Entry 6OT0 (electron microscopy, 3.84 A resolution); this record covers chains R and A of the 6 polymer chains in the assembly.

# Chain R
Protein: Smoothened homolog
Source organism: Homo sapiens
UniProtKB: Q99835 (SMO_HUMAN); numbering as in UniProt (aligned over 1-555)
Chain sequence (563 residues; row label = number of the first residue in the row):
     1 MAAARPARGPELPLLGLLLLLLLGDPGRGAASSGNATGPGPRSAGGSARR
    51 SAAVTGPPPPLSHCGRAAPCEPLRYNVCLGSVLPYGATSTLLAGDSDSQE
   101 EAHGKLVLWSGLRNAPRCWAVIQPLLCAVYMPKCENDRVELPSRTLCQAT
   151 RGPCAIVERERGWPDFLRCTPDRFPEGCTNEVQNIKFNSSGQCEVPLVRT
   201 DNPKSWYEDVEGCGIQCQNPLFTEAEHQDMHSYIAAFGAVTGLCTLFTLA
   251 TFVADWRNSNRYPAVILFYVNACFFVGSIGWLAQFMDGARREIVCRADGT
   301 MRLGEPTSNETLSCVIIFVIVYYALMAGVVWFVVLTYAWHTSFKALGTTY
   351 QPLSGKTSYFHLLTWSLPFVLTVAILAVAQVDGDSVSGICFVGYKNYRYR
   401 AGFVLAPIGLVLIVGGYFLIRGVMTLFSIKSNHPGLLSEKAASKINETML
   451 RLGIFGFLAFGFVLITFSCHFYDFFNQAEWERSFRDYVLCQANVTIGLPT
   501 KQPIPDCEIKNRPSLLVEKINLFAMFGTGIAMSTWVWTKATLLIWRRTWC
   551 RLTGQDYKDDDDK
Not modelled in the structure: 1-189, 554-563
Differences from the reference sequence: expression tag (556-563)
Disulfide bonds: Cys193-Cys213, Cys490-Cys507
Ligand contacts: 24,25(S)-epoxycholesterol (CO1; 17-[3-(3,3-dimethyl-oxiranyl)-1-methyl-propyl]-10,13-dimethyl-2,3,4,7,8,9,10,11,12,13,14,15,16,17-tetradecahydro-1H-cyc lopenta[a]phenanthren-3-ol): Trp281, Phe391, Val392, Gly393, Tyr394, Arg400, Thr466, His470, Asn521, Ala524, Met525
Reported in the primary citation:
  - mutagenesis - N521A: decreased signaling in response to 24,25(S)-epoxycholesterol
  - mutagenesis - N521A: unchanged signaling in response to SAG
  - conformationally variable residues (helix shift, side-chain flip): Arg261, Asp473
  - contacts within the chain: Arg451-Trp535

# Chain A
Protein: Guanine nucleotide-binding protein G(i) subunit alpha-1
Source organism: Homo sapiens
UniProtKB: P63096 (GNAI1_HUMAN); numbering as in UniProt (aligned over 1-354)
Chain sequence (354 residues; each row starts with the number of its first residue):
     1 MGCTLSAEDKAAVERSKMIDRNLREDGEKAAREVKLLLLGAGESGKNTIV
    51 KQMKIIHEAGYSEEECKQYKAVVYSNTIQSIIAIIRAMGRLKIDFGDSAR
   101 ADDARQLFVLAGAAEEGFMTAELAGVIKRLWKDSGVQACFNRSREYQLND
   151 SAAYYLNDLDRIAQPNYIPTQQDVLRTRVKTTGIVETHFTFKDLHFKMFD
   201 VGAQRSERKKWIHCFEGVTAIIFCVALSDYDLVLAEDEEMNRMHASMKLF
   251 DSICNNKWFTDTSIILFLNKKDLFEEKIKKSPLTICYPEYAGSNTYEEAA
   301 AYIQCQFEDLNKRKDTKEIYTHFTCSTDTKNVQFVFDAVTDVIIKNNLKD
   351 CGLF
Differences from the reference sequence: conflict Asn47 (Ser in P63096), Ala203 (Gly in P63096), Ala245 (Glu in P63096), Ser326 (Ala in P63096)

# Interface between chain R and chain A
Contacting residue pairs (23):
  Arg261(R) - Asp350(A)  hydrogen bond (side chain-backbone)
  Tyr262(R) - Asp350(A)
  Trp339(R) - Cys351(A)
  Phe343(R) - Cys351(A)  hydrophobic
  Leu346(R) - Ile344(A)  hydrophobic
  Leu346(R) - Asn347(A)
  Thr348(R) - Thr340(A)  hydrogen bond
  Thr348(R) - Ile343(A)
  Thr348(R) - Ile344(A)
  Thr349(R) - Ala31(A)
  Thr349(R) - Arg32(A)
  Thr349(R) - Val34(A)
  Thr349(R) - Leu194(A)
  Tyr350(R) - Arg32(A)
  Gln351(R) - Arg32(A)
  Leu436(R) - Asp337(A)
  Leu437(R) - Asp337(A)
  Leu437(R) - Thr340(A)
  Ser438(R) - Asp341(A)
  Lys444(R) - Phe354(A)
  Thr448(R) - Leu353(A)
  Trp535(R) - Leu353(A)  hydrophobic
  Ala540(R) - Phe354(A)
Other interface residues (no listed pair), chain R (21 interface residues in all): Pro263, Ala264, Ala345, Pro434, Lys440
Other interface residues (no listed pair), chain A (17 interface residues in all): Phe336, Lys345, Lys349

# Summary
21 residues of chain R face 17 of chain A across their interface, with 2 hydrogen bonds. Polar contacts
include Arg261(R)-Asp350(A) and Thr348(R)-Thr340(A). Bound to chain R: 24,25(S)-epoxycholesterol. From the
paper: N521A of chain R reduces signaling in response to 24,25(S)-epoxycholesterol; conformational variability
at Arg261(R) and Asp473(R).
Chain R is Smoothened homolog and chain A is Guanine nucleotide-binding protein G(i) subunit alpha-1, both
from Homo sapiens; the structure, Structure of human Smoothened-Gi complex, was determined by electron
microscopy.
